PDB entry 8BBU | X-ray diffraction, 1.10 A resolution | chains A and B

# Chain A (and B)
Name: Lysozyme
Organism: Hirudo medicinalis
Notes: EC 3.2.1.17; chain B of this document is another copy of the same molecule, construct and numbering; everything in this record applies to it too
Reference sequence: Q25091 (Q25091_HIRME); numbering as in UniProt (aligned over 21-136)
Chain sequence (124 residues; numbered 21 to 144; the number before each row is that of its first residue):
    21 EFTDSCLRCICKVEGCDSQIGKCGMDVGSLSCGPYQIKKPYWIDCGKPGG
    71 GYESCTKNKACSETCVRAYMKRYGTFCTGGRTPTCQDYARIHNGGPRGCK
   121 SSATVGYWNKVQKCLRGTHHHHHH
Not modelled in the structure: 144 (chain B: 140-144)
Cystine bridges: Cys-26/Cys-105, Cys-29/Cys-134, Cys-31/Cys-36, Cys-43/Cys-52, Cys-65/Cys-85, Cys-75/Cys-81, Cys-97/Cys-119
Modified positions: Glu-21 (pyroglutamic acid; PCA)
Differences from the reference sequence: expression tag (137-144)
Ion coordination: Na+ near Gly-35 (its only coordinating residue here)
Residues lining bound ligands:
  - malonate ion (MLI), molecule 1: Gly-69, Gly-70, Gly-71, Ser-74, Cys-75, Asn-78, Cys-81
  - malonate ion (MLI), molecule 2: Thr-95, Phe-96, Gly-99, Gly-100
  - malonate ion (MLI), molecule 3: Thr-104, Cys-105, Gln-106, Trp-128, Leu-135, Arg-136
  - malonate ion (MLI), molecule 4: Gly-137, Thr-138, His-139
What the authors report for this chain:
  - Na+ coordination: Asp-46
  - catalytic residues: Glu-34, Asp-46 (citing earlier work)
  - conformationally variable residues (loop rearrangement, side-chain flip): Gly-44 to Ser-51
  - catalytic residues: Ser-51 (proposed by the authors, not directly observed)
  - catalytic residues: His-112 (from molecular simulation)

# Interface between chain A and chain B
Residue-residue contacts (21):
  Ile-63(A) / Gly-100(B)
  Ile-63(A) / Arg-101(B)  hydrogen bond (backbone-side chain)
  Asp-64(A) / Arg-101(B)  hydrogen bond (backbone-side chain)
  Asp-64(A) / Thr-102(B)  hydrogen bond
  Cys-65(A) / Arg-101(B)
  Gly-66(A) / Arg-101(B)
  Arg-92(A) / Thr-98(B)
  Arg-92(A) / Arg-101(B)
  Arg-92(A) / Thr-102(B)  hydrogen bond (side chain-backbone)
  Arg-92(A) / Thr-104(B)
  Arg-92(A) / Asp-107(B)  salt bridge
  Tyr-93(A) / Thr-102(B)  hydrogen bond (side chain-backbone)
  Tyr-93(A) / Thr-104(B)
  Thr-95(A) / Arg-136(B)
  Phe-96(A) / Glu-21(B)
  Phe-96(A) / Pro-103(B)
  Phe-96(A) / Thr-104(B)
  Phe-96(A) / Cys-105(B)
  Gly-100(A) / Arg-136(B)
  Pro-116(A) / Thr-102(B)
  Arg-117(A) / Glu-21(B)
Also at the interface, not in a pair above, chain A (12 interface residues in all): Gly-99
Also at the interface, not in a pair above, chain B (12 interface residues in all): Gly-99, Leu-135

# In short
The chain A/chain B interface involves 12 residues from each chain, with 5 hydrogen bonds and 1 salt bridge.
Among the polar pairs are Arg-92(A)/Asp-107(B), Ile-63(A)/Arg-101(B) and Asp-64(A)/Arg-101(B). Ligands of
chain A: 4 copies of malonate ion. From the paper: catalytic residues Glu-34(A), Asp-46(A) and Ser-51(A) among
others; Na+ coordination by Asp-46(A).
Both chains are Lysozyme (Hirudo medicinalis). Entry 8BBU (Crystal structure of medical leech destabilase
(high salt)) was determined by X-ray diffraction (same publication as 8BBW).
